7PKQ - chains 4 and m of the 44 polymer chains in the assembly; structure by electron microscopy, 4.20 A resolution (low resolution: residue-level contacts below are approximate; hydrogen-bond / salt-bridge calls are withheld).

Chain 4:
Molecule: S4 rRNA
Organism: Chlamydomonas reinhardtii
Sequence (415 nucleotides; row label = number of the first residue in the row; note: 25 numbers in that range are skipped by the numbering (no residue carries them; nothing is unmodelled there)):
     5 AGCUCUUGCA UUGCUGAAUU UUUU
    34 UUUUUUUUUU UUUUU
    51 UAAAAAAAAA AAAAA
    72 UUUUUUUUUU UCAAGUCAUC AUGGGGCUUA UAGAGUGGGC UACAGGCGUA UUACAUUGGA
   132 CACCCACAAG UUG
   149 CCAAAACUGU CCGAAUAUAC GGAUUGGAGU
   181 AAAAAAAAAA AA
   194 UUUUUU
   202 AAAAUU
   211 UUUUUUUUUU UUUGCUGAAA CUAGCCUCCA UGAAGAAGGA AUCGCGAGUA AUCGUAGAUC
   271 AUUAGCGCUA CGGUGAAGGU AACCUCUAUU GUGCACACAU UGCCCGUCAC CUCCGAUAAU
   331 AGUAUUGUAC AGGAAGAACU AUGGCUACAC UUAGUCGCGG CCUGGAACGU AUGCGUGAUA
   391 UUAGAGUUGG AGUAAGUCGU AACAGGUUGG GGUAGGGGAA CCUGCUCCAG AGUC

Chain m:
Protein: Mitochondrial ribosomal protein S13
Organism: Chlamydomonas reinhardtii
Reference sequence: A8J3J1 (A8J3J1_CHLRE); numbering as in UniProt (aligned over 1-124)
Sequence (124 residues; row label = number of the first residue in the row):
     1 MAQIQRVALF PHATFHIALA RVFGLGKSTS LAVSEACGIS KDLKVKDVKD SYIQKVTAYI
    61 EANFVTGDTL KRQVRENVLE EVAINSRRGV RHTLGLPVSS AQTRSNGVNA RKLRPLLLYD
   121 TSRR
Not modelled in the structure: 1-17, 100-109, 117-124

Interface between chain 4 and chain m:
Residue-residue contacts - 38 pairs, chain 4 then chain m:
  C114(4) with Leu96(m); Arg111(m)
  A115(4) with Arg111(m)
  C159(4) with Asp42(m)
  A167(4) with Ala20(m); Lys44(m)
  U173(4) with His92(m); Pro97(m); Val98(m); Pro115(m)
  G174(4) with Val74(m); Asn77(m); Val78(m); Arg88(m); His92(m)
  G175(4) with Asn77(m)
  C231(4) with Arg88(m)
  U232(4) with Arg87(m); Val98(m)
  A233(4) with Pro97(m); Val98(m); Ser99(m)
  G234(4) with Ser99(m)
  C239(4) with Ser28(m)
  A240(4) with Leu25(m); Gly26(m); Lys27(m); Ser28(m); Thr29(m); Leu70(m)
  U241(4) with Phe23(m); Gly24(m); Leu25(m); Gly26(m)
  G242(4) with Phe23(m)
  A243(4) with Lys112(m); Leu113(m)
  A244(4) with Lys112(m)
Also at the interface, not in a pair above, chain 4 (21 interface residues in all): G116, C160, A171, U172
Also at the interface, not in a pair above, chain m (29 interface residues in all): Arg21, Gly67, Arg91, Ala110

In short:
Chain 4 and chain m form an interface of 21 and 29 residues respectively.
Here chain 4 is S4 rRNA and chain m is Mitochondrial ribosomal protein S13, both from Chlamydomonas
reinhardtii. Entry 7PKQ (Small subunit of the Chlamydomonas reinhardtii mitoribosome) was determined by
electron microscopy.
